8ZCF - chains A and N of the 5 polymer chains in the assembly; structure by electron microscopy, 2.90 A resolution.

Chain A:
Protein: Guanine nucleotide-binding protein G(s) subunit alpha isoforms short
Source organism: Homo sapiens
UniProtKB: P63092 (GNAS2_HUMAN); numbering as in UniProt (aligned over 2-394)
Amino-acid sequence (402 residues; each row starts with the number of its first residue; numbers below 1 keep their minus sign (Met-7 is residue -7)):
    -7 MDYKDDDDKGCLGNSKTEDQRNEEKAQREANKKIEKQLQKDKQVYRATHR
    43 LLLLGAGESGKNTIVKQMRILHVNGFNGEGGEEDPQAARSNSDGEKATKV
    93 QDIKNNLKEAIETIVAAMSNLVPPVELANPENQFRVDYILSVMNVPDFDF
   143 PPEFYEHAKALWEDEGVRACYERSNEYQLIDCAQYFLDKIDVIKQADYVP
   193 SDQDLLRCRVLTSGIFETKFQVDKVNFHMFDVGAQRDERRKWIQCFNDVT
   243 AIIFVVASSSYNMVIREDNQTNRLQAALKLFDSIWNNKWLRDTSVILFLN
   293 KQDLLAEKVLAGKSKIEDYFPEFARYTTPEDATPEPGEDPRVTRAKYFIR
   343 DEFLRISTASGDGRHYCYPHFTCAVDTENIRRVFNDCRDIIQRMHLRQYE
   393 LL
Unresolved in the structure: -7 to 10, 48-52, 62-204, 252-263
Differences from the reference sequence: initiating methionine (-7); expression tag (-6 to 1); engineered mutation Asn54 (Ser in P63092), Ala226 (Gly in P63092), Ala268 (Glu in P63092), Lys271 (Asn in P63092), Asp274 (Lys in P63092), Lys280 (Arg in P63092), Asp284 (Thr in P63092), Thr285 (Ile in P63092)

Chain N:
Protein: Nanobody 35
Source organism: Lama glama
Notes: antibody fragment or engineered binder
Amino-acid sequence (129 residues; row label = number of the first residue in the row; numbering starts at 0):
     0 MQVQLQESGGGLVQPGGSLRLSCAASGFTFSNYKMNWVRQAPGKGLEWVS
    50 DISQSGASISYTGSVKGRFTISRDNAKNTLYLQMNSLKPEDTAVYYCARC
   100 PAPFTRDCFDVTSTTYAYRGQGTQVTVSS
Unresolved in the structure: 0, 127-128

Chain A / chain N interface:
Residue-residue contacts - 28 pairs, chain A then chain N:
  Arg228(A) with Thr114(N), hydrogen bond
  Asp229(A) with Asp109(N); Ser112(N); Thr113(N); Thr114(N)
  Glu230(A) with Asp109(N); Thr114(N), hydrogen bond
  Arg232(A) with Pro100(N); Phe108(N); Asp109(N), salt bridge; Tyr115(N); Tyr117(N)
  Ile235(A) with Phe108(N), hydrophobic
  Asn264(A) with Glu46(N), hydrogen bond (backbone-side chain)
  Gln267(A) with Thr61(N), hydrogen bond
  Lys271(A) with Trp47(N)
  Leu272(A) with Phe108(N)
  Ser275(A) with Asp106(N); Cys107(N); Phe108(N)
  Ile276(A) with Phe108(N), hydrophobic
  Asn278(A) with Arg105(N)
  Asn279(A) with Phe108(N)
  Leu282(A) with Phe108(N), hydrophobic
  Tyr311(A) with Thr61(N); Gly62(N), hydrogen bond (backbone-backbone)
  Pro313(A) with Gly62(N)
  Glu314(A) with Lys65(N)
Also at the interface, not in a pair above, chain A (19 interface residues in all): Arg231, Asp310
Also at the interface, not in a pair above, chain N (17 interface residues in all): Ser63

Summary:
Chain A and chain N form an interface of 19 and 17 residues respectively; the contacts include 5 hydrogen
bonds and 1 salt bridge. Among the polar pairs are Arg232(A)-Asp109(N), Arg228(A)-Thr114(N) and
Glu230(A)-Thr114(N).
Here chain A is Guanine nucleotide-binding protein G(s) subunit alpha isoforms short (Homo sapiens) and chain
N is Nanobody 35 (Lama glama). Entry 8ZCF (Cryo-EM structure of GPR4 complexed with Gs in pH7.5) was
determined by electron microscopy, deposited together with 8ZCE, 9JFT, 9JFV, 9JFW, 9JFX, 9JFZ, 9JHP and 9LGM.
